Entry 3D3T (X-ray diffraction, 2.80 A resolution); this record covers chains A and B of the 3 polymer chains in the assembly.

[Chain A (and B)]
Molecule: HIV-1 protease
From: Human immunodeficiency virus 1
Notes: EC 3.4.23.16; chain B of this document is another copy of the same molecule, construct and numbering; everything in this record applies to it too
Reference sequence: Q90VT5 (Q90VT5_9HIV1); residues 1-99 here correspond to UniProt positions 484-582 (UniProt number = residue number + 483)
Chain sequence (99 residues; row label = number of the first residue in the row):
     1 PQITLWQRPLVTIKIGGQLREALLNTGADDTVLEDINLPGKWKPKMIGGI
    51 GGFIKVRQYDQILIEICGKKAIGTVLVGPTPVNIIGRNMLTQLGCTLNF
Construct notes: engineered mutation Asn25 (Asp508 in Q90VT5)
What the authors report for this chain:
  - conformationally variable residues (loop rearrangement, side-chain flip): Gly16 to Ala22, Leu33 to Pro39, Arg57
  - contacts within the chain: Arg20-Asp35 (hydrogen bond), Ile36-Leu38 (hydrophobic contact), Arg20-Ile36 (hydrophobic contact), Trp42-Arg57
  - catalytic residues: Asn25
  - binding site for P1-P6 substrate peptide: Arg8, Asn25, Gly27, Asp29, Asp30, Gly48

[Interface between chain A and chain B]
Contacting residue pairs (87; chain A residue first):
  Pro1(A) - Leu97(B)
  Pro1(A) - Asn98(B)
  Pro1(A) - Phe99(B)  hydrogen bond (backbone-backbone)
  Gln2(A) - Leu97(B)
  Gln2(A) - Asn98(B)
  Ile3(A) - Thr96(B)
  Ile3(A) - Leu97(B)  hydrogen bond (backbone-backbone)
  Leu5(A) - Thr26(B)
  Leu5(A) - Arg87(B)  hydrogen bond (backbone-side chain)
  Leu5(A) - Thr91(B)
  Leu5(A) - Cys95(B)
  Trp6(A) - Arg87(B)
  Trp6(A) - Thr91(B)
  Gln7(A) - Arg87(B)
  Arg8(A) - Asp29(B)
  Arg8(A) - Arg87(B)
  Pro9(A) - Thr26(B)
  Pro9(A) - Arg87(B)
  Leu23(A) - Gly27(B)
  Leu24(A) - Thr26(B)  hydrogen bond (backbone-side chain)
  Leu24(A) - Leu97(B)  hydrophobic
  Asn25(A) - Asn25(B)
  Asn25(A) - Thr26(B)
  Asn25(A) - Gly27(B)  hydrogen bond (side chain-backbone)
  Thr26(A) - Leu5(B)
  Thr26(A) - Pro9(B)
  Thr26(A) - Leu24(B)  hydrogen bond (side chain-backbone)
  Thr26(A) - Asn25(B)
  Thr26(A) - Thr26(B)  hydrogen bond (side chain-backbone)
  Gly27(A) - Leu23(B)
  Gly27(A) - Asn25(B)
  Asp29(A) - Arg8(B)
  Gly48(A) - Ile50(B)
  Gly49(A) - Ile50(B)
  Gly49(A) - Pro81(B)
  Ile50(A) - Gly48(B)
  Ile50(A) - Gly49(B)
  Ile50(A) - Gly51(B)
  Ile50(A) - Gly52(B)
  Ile50(A) - Ile54(B)  hydrophobic
  Ile50(A) - Thr80(B)
  Ile50(A) - Ile84(B)  hydrophobic
  Gly51(A) - Gly51(B)
  Gly52(A) - Gly51(B)
  Cys67(A) - Phe99(B)  hydrophobic
  Pro79(A) - Ile50(B)
  Thr80(A) - Ile50(B)
  Pro81(A) - Gly49(B)
  Pro81(A) - Ile50(B)
  Ile84(A) - Ile50(B)  hydrophobic
  Arg87(A) - Leu5(B)  hydrogen bond (side chain-backbone)
  Arg87(A) - Trp6(B)
  Arg87(A) - Gln7(B)
  Arg87(A) - Arg8(B)
  Arg87(A) - Pro9(B)
  Thr91(A) - Leu5(B)
  Thr91(A) - Trp6(B)
  Leu93(A) - Phe99(B)
  Gly94(A) - Asn98(B)
  Cys95(A) - Leu5(B)
  Cys95(A) - Leu97(B)  hydrophobic
  Cys95(A) - Asn98(B)
  Cys95(A) - Phe99(B)  hydrophobic
  Thr96(A) - Ile3(B)
  Thr96(A) - Thr96(B)
  Thr96(A) - Leu97(B)
  Thr96(A) - Asn98(B)  hydrogen bond (backbone-backbone)
  Leu97(A) - Pro1(B)
  Leu97(A) - Gln2(B)
  Leu97(A) - Ile3(B)  hydrogen bond (backbone-backbone)
  Leu97(A) - Pro9(B)  hydrophobic
  Leu97(A) - Leu24(B)  hydrophobic
  Leu97(A) - Thr26(B)
  Leu97(A) - Cys95(B)  hydrophobic
  Leu97(A) - Thr96(B)
  Leu97(A) - Leu97(B)  hydrophobic
  Asn98(A) - Pro1(B)
  Asn98(A) - Gln2(B)
  Asn98(A) - Cys95(B)
  Asn98(A) - Thr96(B)  hydrogen bond (backbone-backbone)
  Asn98(A) - Asn98(B)  hydrogen bond
  Phe99(A) - Pro1(B)  hydrogen bond (backbone-backbone)
  Phe99(A) - Ile3(B)  hydrophobic
  Phe99(A) - Leu24(B)  hydrophobic
  Phe99(A) - Cys67(B)  hydrophobic
  Phe99(A) - Leu93(B)
  Phe99(A) - Cys95(B)  hydrophobic
Other interface residues (no listed pair), chain A (38 interface residues in all): Thr4, Val11, Val32, Ile54, Leu90
Other interface residues (no listed pair), chain B (39 interface residues in all): Thr4, Val11, Val32, Ile47, Phe53, Leu90, Gly94

[Summary]
38 residues of chain A face 39 of chain B across their interface; the contacts include 13 hydrogen bonds.
Polar pairs include Leu5(A)-Arg87(B), Leu24(A)-Thr26(B) and Asn25(A)-Gly27(B). The paper reports the catalytic
residue Asn25(A); a binding site for P1-P6 substrate peptide at Arg8(A), Asn25(A) and Gly27(A) among others.
Chain A and chain B are both HIV-1 protease (Human immunodeficiency virus 1); the structure, Crystal Structure
of HIV-1 CRF01_AE in complex with the substrate p1-p6, was determined by X-ray diffraction.
